4O68 - chain A; structure by X-ray diffraction, 2.44 A resolution.

# Chain A
Name: Cyclic GMP-AMP synthase
Source organism: Homo sapiens
Notes: EC 2.7.7.86
UniProt: Q8N884 (CGAS_HUMAN); numbering as in UniProt (aligned over 147-522)
Chain sequence (376 residues; row label = number of the first residue in the row):
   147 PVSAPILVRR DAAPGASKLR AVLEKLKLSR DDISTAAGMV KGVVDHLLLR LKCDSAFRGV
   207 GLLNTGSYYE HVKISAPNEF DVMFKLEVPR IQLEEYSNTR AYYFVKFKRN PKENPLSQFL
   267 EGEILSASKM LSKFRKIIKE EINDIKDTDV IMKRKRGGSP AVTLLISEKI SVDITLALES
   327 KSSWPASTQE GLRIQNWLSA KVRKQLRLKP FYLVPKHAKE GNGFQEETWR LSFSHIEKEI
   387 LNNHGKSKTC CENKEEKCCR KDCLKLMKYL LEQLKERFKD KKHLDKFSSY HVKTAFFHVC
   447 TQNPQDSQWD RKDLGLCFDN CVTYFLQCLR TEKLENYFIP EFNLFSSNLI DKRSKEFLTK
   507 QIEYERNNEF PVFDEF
Not modelled in the structure: 147-161, 254-258, 520-522
Swiss-Prot annotation at these positions:
  - region: Lys384 to Lys407 (DNA-binding)
  - motif: Leu169 to Leu174 (Nuclear export signal), Asp295 to Ser305 (Nuclear localization signal), Lys299 to Arg302 (KRKR-loop), Lys427 to His429 (KKH-loop)
  - binding site (GTP): Thr211, Asp319, Arg376 to Glu383
  - binding site (ATP): Ser213, Glu225 to Asp227, Ser380 to Glu383, Lys414, Ser435 to Lys439
  - binding site (Mg(2+)): Glu225, Asp227, Asp319
  - binding site (2',3'-cGAMP): Asp227, Asp319, Lys362, Arg376
  - binding site (Zn(2+)): His390, Cys396, Cys397, Cys404
  - site: Asp157, Ala158 (Cleavage), Lys187 (Important for preferential detection of curved long DNA), Leu195 (Important for preferential detection of curved long DNA), Arg255 (Arginine-anchor), Asp319, Ile320 (Cleavage)
  - modified residue: Asp191 (PolyADP-ribosyl aspartic acid), Asn210 (Microbial infection: Deamidated asparagine), Ser213 (Phosphoserine), Tyr215 (Phosphotyrosine), Glu286 (5-glutamyl polyglutamate), Ser305 (Phosphoserine), Glu314 (5-glutamyl glutamate), Lys384 (N6-acetyllysine), Asn389 (Microbial infection: Deamidated asparagine), Lys392 (N6-acetyllysine), Lys394 (N6-acetyllysine), Lys414 (N6-acetyllysine), Ser434 (Phosphoserine), Ser435 (Phosphoserine), Gln451 (Microbial infection: Deamidated glutamine), Gln454 (Microbial infection: Deamidated glutamine), Lys506 (N6-methyllysine)
  - lipidation (S-palmitoyl cysteine): Cys404, Cys405, Cys474
  - cross-link (Glycyl lysine isopeptide (Lys-Gly)): Lys173 (interchain with G-Cter in ubiquitin), Lys231 (interchain with G-Cter in SUMO), Lys285 (interchain with G-Cter in ubiquitin), Lys347 (interchain with G-Cter in SUMO), Lys384 (interchain with G-Cter in SUMO), Lys394 (interchain with G-Cter in SUMO), Lys411 (interchain with G-Cter in ubiquitin), Lys414 (interchain with G-Cter in ubiquitin), Lys427 (interchain with G-Cter in ubiquitin), Lys428 (interchain with G-Cter in ubiquitin), Lys479 (interchain with G-Cter in SUMO)
  - natural variant: Gly303 (G303E: Found in patients with tumors), Lys432 (K432T: Found in patients with uterine endometrioid carcinoma)
  - mutagenesis: Ser149 (S149D: In 20DE phospho-mimetic mutant; causes inactivation of nucleotidyltransferase activity; when associated with D-13; E-18; D-23; E-35; D-37; D-57; D-59; D-64; E-68; E-77; E-91; D-94; E-97; D-98 ...), Asp157 (D157A: No effect on type I IFN and RSAD2 induction. Highly decreases cleavage by CASP1 and enhances type I IFN and enhances RSAD2 induction upon DNA virus infection ...), Leu169 to Leu174 (Abolished export from the nucleus to the cytosol in response to DNA stimulation), Lys171 to Leu174 (Abolishes DNA-binding but does not affect translocation to the nucleus following treatment with etoposide; when associated with A-407), Lys171 (K171A: No effect on stimulation of interferon production), Leu172 (L172A: Impaired type-I interferon production in response to DNA stimulation), Lys173 (K173A: Strongly reduces enzyme activity and stimulation of interferon production; when associated with A-176. No effect on stimulation of interferon production ...), Leu174 (L174N: Strongly reduces enzyme activity and stimulation of interferon production), Arg176 (R176A: Strongly reduces enzyme activity and stimulation of interferon production; when associated with A-173), Lys187 (K187N: Induces alteration of the DNA-binding surface and leads to increased synthesis of cyclic GMP-AMP (cGAMP); when associated with R-195), Asp191 (D191A: Abolished poly-ADP-ribosylation by PARP1, stimulating interferon production), Leu195 (L195R: Induces alteration of the DNA-binding surface and leads to increased synthesis of cyclic GMP-AMP (cGAMP); when associated with N-187), 60 further mutagenesis entries in UniProt
Metal / ion sites: Zn2+: His390, Cys396, Cys397, Cys404
Reported in the primary citation:
  - catalytic residues: Glu225, Asp227, Asp319
  - conformationally variable residues (loop rearrangement): Asn210 to Ile220
  - mutagenesis - R236E/K254E, K254E/K327E, K384A, K407A, K411A: abolished signaling
  - mutagenesis - K254E, K327E: decreased signaling
  - mutagenesis - R166A, K187A, K198A: unchanged signaling in response to IFNbeta
  - mutagenesis - K347E, R353E, K394E: abolished signaling in response to IFNbeta

# Summary
His390, Cys396, Cys397 and Cys404 form the Zn2+ site. UniProt lists 10 GTP-binding residues, 14 ATP-binding
residues, 3 Mg2+-binding residues and 4 residues binding 2',3'-cGAMP. The paper reports catalytic residues
Glu225, Asp227 and Asp319; R236E/K254E, K254E/K327E and K384A, among others, abolish signaling; 13
substitutions were tested in all.
Chain A is Cyclic GMP-AMP synthase (Homo sapiens); the structure, Structure of human cyclic GMP-AMP synthase
(cGAS), was determined by X-ray diffraction, deposited together with 4O67, 4O69 and 4O6A.
